5NHT - chains P and A of the 5 polymer chains in the assembly; structure by X-ray diffraction, 3.20 A resolution.

== Chain P ==
Molecule: Melanoma antigen recognized by T-cells 1
Notes: engineered mutation(s): A27L
Sequence (10 residues; each row starts with the number of its first residue):
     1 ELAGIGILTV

== Chain A ==
Molecule: T-cell receptor alpha variable 12-2, T-cell receptor, sp3.4 alpha chain
From: Homo sapiens
Notes: engineered mutation(s): T158C,T158C
UniProt: chimeric construct of A0A075B6T6, K7N5N2: residues 0-92 from A0A075B6T6 (A0A075B6T6_HUMAN) positions 21-113 (UniProt number = residue number + 21); residues 93-202 from K7N5N2 positions 96-205 (UniProt number = residue number + 3)
Sequence (211 residues; numbered -1 to 209; the number before each row is that of its first residue; numbers below 1 keep their minus sign (Met-1 is residue -1)):
    -1 MQQKEVEQNS GPLSVPEGAI ASLNCTYSDR GSQSFFWYRQ YSGKSPELIM SIYSNGDKED
    59 GRFTAQLNKA SQYVSLLIRD SQPSDSATYL CAVGGGADGL TFGKGTHLII QPYIQNPDPA
   119 VYQLRDSKSS DKSVCLFTDF DSQTNVSQSK DSDVYITDKC VLDMRSMDFK SNSAVAWSNK
   179 SDFACANAFN NSIIPEDTFF PSPENDGGGC K
Unresolved in the structure: -1 to 2, 200-209
Differences from the reference sequence: initiating methionine (-1); conflict Ser49 (Phe70 in A0A075B6T6); linker (92); expression tag (203-209)
Curated features (UniProtKB/Swiss-Prot):
  - glycosylation: Asn22 (N-linked (GlcNAc...) asparagine)
Disulfides: Cys23-Cys89, Cys133-Cys183

== How chain P and chain A interact ==
Contacting residue pairs (9; chain P residue first):
  Glu1(P) with Gly29(A); Gln31(A)
  Leu2(P) with Gln31(A), hydrogen bond (backbone-side chain)
  Ala3(P) with Gln31(A)
  Gly4(P) with Gln31(A), hydrogen bond (backbone-side chain); Gly93(A)
  Ile5(P) with Gln31(A); Ser32(A); Tyr51(A), hydrophobic
Other interface residues (no listed pair), chain A (6 interface residues in all): Arg28

== Overview ==
5 residues of chain P face 6 of chain A across their interface, with 2 hydrogen bonds. Polar contacts include
Leu2(P)-Gln31(A) and Gly4(P)-Gln31(A).
Chain P is Melanoma antigen recognized by T-cells 1 and chain A is T-cell receptor alpha variable 12-2, T-cell
receptor, sp3.4 alpha chain (Homo sapiens); the structure, human 199.54-16 TCR in complex with Melan-A/MART-1
(26-35) peptide and HLA-A2, was determined by X-ray diffraction.
